7RDY - chains A and B of the 8 polymer chains in the assembly; structure by electron microscopy, 3.10 A resolution.

# Chain A
Protein: RNA-directed RNA polymerase
From: Severe acute respiratory syndrome coronavirus 2
Notes: EC 2.7.7.48
UniProtKB: P0DTD1 (R1AB_SARS2); residues 1-932 here correspond to UniProt positions 4393-5324 (UniProt number = residue number + 4392)
Amino-acid sequence (932 residues; each row starts with the number of its first residue):
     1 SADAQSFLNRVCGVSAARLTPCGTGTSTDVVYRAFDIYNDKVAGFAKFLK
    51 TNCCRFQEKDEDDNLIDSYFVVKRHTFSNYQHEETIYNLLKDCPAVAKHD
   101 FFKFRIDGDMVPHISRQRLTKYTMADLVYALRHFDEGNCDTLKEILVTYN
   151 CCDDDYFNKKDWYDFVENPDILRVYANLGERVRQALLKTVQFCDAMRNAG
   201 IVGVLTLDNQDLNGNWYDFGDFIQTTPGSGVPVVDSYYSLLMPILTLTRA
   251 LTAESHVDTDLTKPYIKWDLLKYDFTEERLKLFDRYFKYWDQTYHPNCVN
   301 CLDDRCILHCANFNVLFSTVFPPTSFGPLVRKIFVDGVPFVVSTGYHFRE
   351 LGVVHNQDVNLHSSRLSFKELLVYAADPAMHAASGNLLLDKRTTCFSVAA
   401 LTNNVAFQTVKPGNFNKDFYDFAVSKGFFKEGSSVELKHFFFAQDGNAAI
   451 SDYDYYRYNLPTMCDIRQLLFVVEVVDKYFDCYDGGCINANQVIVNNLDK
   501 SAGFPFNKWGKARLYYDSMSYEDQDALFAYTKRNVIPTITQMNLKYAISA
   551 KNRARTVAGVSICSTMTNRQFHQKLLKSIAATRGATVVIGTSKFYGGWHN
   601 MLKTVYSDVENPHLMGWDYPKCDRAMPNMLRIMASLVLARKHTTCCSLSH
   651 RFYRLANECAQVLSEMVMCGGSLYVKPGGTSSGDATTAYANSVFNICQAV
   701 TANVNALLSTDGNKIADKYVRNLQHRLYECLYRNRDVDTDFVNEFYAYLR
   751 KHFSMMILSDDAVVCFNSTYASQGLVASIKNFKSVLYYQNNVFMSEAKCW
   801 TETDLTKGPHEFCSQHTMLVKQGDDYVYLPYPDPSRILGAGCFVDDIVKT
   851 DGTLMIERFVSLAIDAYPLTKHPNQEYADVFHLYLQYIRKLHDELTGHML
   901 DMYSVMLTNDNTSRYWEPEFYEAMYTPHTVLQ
Disordered / not traced: 1-2, 930-932
Curated features (UniProtKB/Swiss-Prot):
  - region: K545 to R555 (Interaction with RMP Remdesivir), T582 to P620 (RdRp Palm N-ter)
  - active site: S759, D760, D761
  - binding site (Mn(2+)): N209, D218
  - binding site (Zn(2+)): H295, C301, C306, C310, C487, H642, C645, C646
  - site: Q932 (Cleavage)
Ion coordination: Mg2+: N209, D218 (together with ADP); Zn2+ site 1: H295, C301, C306, C310; Zn2+ site 2: C487, H642, C645, C646
Residues lining bound ligands:
  - chapso (1N7), molecule 1: R197, G230, V231, K288, Y289, D291
  - chapso (1N7), molecule 2: V202, G203, V204, D221, I223, V231, V233, R733
  - chapso (1N7), molecule 3: Y903, S904, V905
  - ADP (adenosine-5'-diphosphate): F35, K50, N52, K73, R74, H75, N79, R116, D208, N209, Y217, D218, G220

# Chain B
Protein: Non-structural protein 8
From: Severe acute respiratory syndrome coronavirus 2
UniProtKB: P0DTD1 (R1AB_SARS2); residues 1-198 here correspond to UniProt positions 3943-4140 (UniProt number = residue number + 3942)
Amino-acid sequence (199 residues; row label = number of the first residue in the row; numbering starts at 0):
     0 MAIASEFSSLPSYAAFATAQEAYEQAVANGDSEVVLKKLKKSLNVAKSEF
    50 DRDAAMQRKLEKMADQAMTQMYKQARSEDKRAKVTSAMQTMLFTMLRKLD
   100 NDALNNIINNARDGCVPLNIIPLTTAAKLMVVIPDYNTYKNTCDGTTFTY
   150 ASALWEIQQVVDADSKIVQLSEISMDNSPNLAWPLIVTALRANSAVKLQ
Disordered / not traced: 0-5, 192-198
Sequence notes: initiating methionine (0)
Curated features (UniProtKB/Swiss-Prot):
  - site: Q198 (Cleavage)

# Chain A / chain B interface
Residue-residue contacts (91; chain A residue first):
  D269(A) - R111(B)  salt bridge
  L270(A) - L122(B)  hydrophobic
  L270(A) - T123(B)
  L271(A) - I106(B)
  L271(A) - V115(B)  hydrophobic
  L271(A) - I119(B)  hydrophobic
  Y273(A) - D112(B)
  Y273(A) - C114(B)
  Y273(A) - P116(B)  hydrophobic
  T324(A) - P116(B)
  T324(A) - N118(B)
  T324(A) - I119(B)
  F326(A) - N118(B)
  P328(A) - P116(B)
  P328(A) - L117(B)  hydrogen bond (backbone-backbone)
  L329(A) - V115(B)
  V330(A) - G113(B)
  V330(A) - C114(B)
  V330(A) - V115(B)  hydrogen bond (backbone-backbone)
  V330(A) - L117(B)  hydrophobic
  V330(A) - I120(B)  hydrophobic
  R331(A) - D112(B)  salt bridge
  R331(A) - G113(B)
  R331(A) - C114(B)  hydrogen bond
  K332(A) - N104(B)  hydrogen bond
  K332(A) - I107(B)
  V338(A) - L95(B)  hydrophobic
  P339(A) - L95(B)
  F340(A) - L91(B)  hydrophobic
  F340(A) - L95(B)  hydrophobic
  T344(A) - C114(B)
  F368(A) - R80(B)
  F368(A) - V83(B)  hydrophobic
  F368(A) - T84(B)
  L371(A) - T84(B)
  L371(A) - M87(B)
  L371(A) - L91(B)  hydrophobic
  L372(A) - M87(B)  hydrophobic
  A375(A) - M87(B)  hydrophobic
  A375(A) - M90(B)  hydrophobic
  P378(A) - L117(B)
  A379(A) - L117(B)  hydrophobic
  M380(A) - M94(B)  hydrophobic
  M380(A) - L95(B)  hydrophobic
  H381(A) - M94(B)
  A382(A) - L117(B)  hydrophobic
  A382(A) - P121(B)
  A383(A) - L98(B)
  A383(A) - I120(B)  hydrophobic
  S384(A) - M94(B)
  S384(A) - K97(B)
  N386(A) - K127(B)
  N386(A) - M129(B)  hydrogen bond
  L387(A) - L122(B)  hydrophobic
  L387(A) - A125(B)
  L387(A) - K127(B)  hydrogen bond (backbone-backbone)
  L387(A) - L128(B)
  L387(A) - M129(B)  hydrogen bond (backbone-backbone)
  L387(A) - Y149(B)  hydrophobic
  L388(A) - M129(B)
  L389(A) - M129(B)  hydrogen bond (backbone-backbone)
  L389(A) - V130(B)
  L389(A) - V131(B)  hydrogen bond (backbone-backbone)
  L389(A) - T141(B)
  L389(A) - Y149(B)  hydrophobic
  D390(A) - V131(B)
  K391(A) - V131(B)  hydrogen bond (backbone-backbone)
  K391(A) - P133(B)
  K391(A) - T137(B)
  R392(A) - V131(B)
  F396(A) - N118(B)
  A400(A) - M129(B)  hydrophobic
  T402(A) - M129(B)
  N403(A) - K127(B)  hydrogen bond
  N403(A) - M129(B)
  V405(A) - M129(B)  hydrophobic
  V405(A) - I185(B)  hydrophobic
  F407(A) - P183(B)  hydrophobic
  K508(A) - M90(B)
  W509(A) - V83(B)  hydrophobic
  W509(A) - A86(B)
  W509(A) - M87(B)  hydrophobic
  W509(A) - M90(B)  hydrophobic
  L514(A) - K79(B)
  L514(A) - V83(B)  hydrophobic
  D517(A) - S76(B)
  S518(A) - R80(B)  hydrogen bond (backbone-side chain)
  D523(A) - R80(B)  salt bridge
  M666(A) - L117(B)  hydrophobic
  M666(A) - N118(B)
  V675(A) - N118(B)
Also at the interface, not in a pair above, chain A (62 interface residues in all): K272, P323, S325, G327, V341, L366, Y374, G385, V398, A399, N404, N447, P505, F506, Y515
Also at the interface, not in a pair above, chain B (48 interface residues in all): K72, Q88, F92, R96, N109, W154, A162

# Summary
The interface between chain A and chain B involves 62 residues on one side and 48 on the other, with 12
hydrogen bonds and 3 salt bridges. Polar pairs include D269(A)-R111(B), R331(A)-D112(B) and D523(A)-R80(B).
Ligands of chain A: ADP and 3 copies of chapso.
Here chain A is RNA-directed RNA polymerase and chain B is Non-structural protein 8, both from Severe acute
respiratory syndrome coronavirus 2. Entry 7RDY (SARS-CoV-2 replication-transcription complex bound to nsp13
helicase - nsp13(2)-RTC - engaged class) was determined by electron microscopy (same publication as 7RDX,
7RDZ, 7RE0, 7RE1, 7RE2 and 7RE3).
